PDB entry 8OH9 | electron microscopy, 3.20 A resolution | chains C and F of the 12 polymer chains in the assembly

== Chain C (and F) ==
Molecule: Formate dehydrogenase-O, major subunit
Organism: Sporomusa ovata DSM 2662
Notes: chain F of this document is another copy of the same molecule, construct and numbering; everything in this record applies to it too
UniProtKB: A0A0U1KYI6 (A0A0U1KYI6_9FIRM); residues 1-1172 here = UniProt positions 1-1172
Sequence (1172 residues; numbered 1 to 1172; the number before each row is that of its first residue):
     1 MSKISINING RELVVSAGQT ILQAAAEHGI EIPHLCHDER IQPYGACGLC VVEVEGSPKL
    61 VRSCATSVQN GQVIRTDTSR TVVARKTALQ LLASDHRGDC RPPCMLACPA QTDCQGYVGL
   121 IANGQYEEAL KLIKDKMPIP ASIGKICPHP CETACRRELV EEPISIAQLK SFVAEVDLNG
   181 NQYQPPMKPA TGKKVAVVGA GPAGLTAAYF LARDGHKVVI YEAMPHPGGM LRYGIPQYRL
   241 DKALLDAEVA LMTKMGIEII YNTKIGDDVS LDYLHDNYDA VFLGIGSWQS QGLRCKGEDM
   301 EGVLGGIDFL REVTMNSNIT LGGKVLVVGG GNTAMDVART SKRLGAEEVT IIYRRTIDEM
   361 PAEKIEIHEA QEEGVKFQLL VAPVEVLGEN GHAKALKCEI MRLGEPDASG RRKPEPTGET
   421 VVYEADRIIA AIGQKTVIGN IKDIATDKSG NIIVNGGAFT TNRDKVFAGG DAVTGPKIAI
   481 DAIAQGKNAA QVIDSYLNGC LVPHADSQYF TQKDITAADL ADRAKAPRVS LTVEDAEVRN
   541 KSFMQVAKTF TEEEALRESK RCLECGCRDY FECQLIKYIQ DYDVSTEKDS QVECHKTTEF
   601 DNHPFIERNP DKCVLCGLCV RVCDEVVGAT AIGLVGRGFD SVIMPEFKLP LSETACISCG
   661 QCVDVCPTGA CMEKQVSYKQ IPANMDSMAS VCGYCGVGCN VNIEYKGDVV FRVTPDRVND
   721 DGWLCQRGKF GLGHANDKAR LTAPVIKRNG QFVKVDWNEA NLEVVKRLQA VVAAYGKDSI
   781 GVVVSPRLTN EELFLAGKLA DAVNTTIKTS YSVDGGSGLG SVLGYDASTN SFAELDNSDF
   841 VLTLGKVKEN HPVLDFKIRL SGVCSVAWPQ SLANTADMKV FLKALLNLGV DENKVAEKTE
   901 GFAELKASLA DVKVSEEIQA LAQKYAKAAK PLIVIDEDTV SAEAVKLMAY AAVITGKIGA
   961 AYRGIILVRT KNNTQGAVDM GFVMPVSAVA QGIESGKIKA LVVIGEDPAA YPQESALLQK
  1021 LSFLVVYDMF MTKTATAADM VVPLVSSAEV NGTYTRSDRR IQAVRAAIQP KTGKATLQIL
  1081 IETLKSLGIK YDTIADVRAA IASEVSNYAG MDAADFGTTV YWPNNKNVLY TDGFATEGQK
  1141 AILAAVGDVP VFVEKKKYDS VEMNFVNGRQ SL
Ion coordination: 2Fe-2S cluster Fe: Cys36, Cys47, Cys50, Cys64; 4Fe-4S cluster Fe site 1: His96, Cys100, Cys567, Cys573; 4Fe-4S cluster Fe site 2: Cys104, Cys155, Cys562, Cys565; 4Fe-4S cluster Fe site 3: Cys108, Cys147, Cys151, Lys170; 4Fe-4S cluster Fe site 4: Cys613, Cys616, Cys619, Cys666; 4Fe-4S cluster Fe site 5: Cys623, Cys656, Cys659, Cys662; 4Fe-4S cluster Fe site 6: Cys692, Cys695, Cys699, Cys725
Small-molecule neighbours:
  - FAD (flavin-adenine dinucleotide): Ile146, Cys147, Pro148, Val198, Gly199, Ala200, Gly201, Pro202, Ala203, Tyr221, Glu222, Ala223, Met224, Gly228, Gly229, Met230, Leu231, Gly234, Ile235, Arg239, Thr263, Lys264, Ile265, Gly284, Ile285, Gly286, Ser287, Trp288, Leu310, Asn332, Thr333, Asp336, Gln434, Ile441, Gly470, Asp471, Lys477, Ile478, Ala479, Ala482
  - 2Fe-2S cluster (FES): His34, Leu35, Cys36, His37, Gly45, Ala46, Cys47, Gly48, Cys50, Arg62, Cys64
  - 4Fe-4S cluster (SF4), molecule 1: His96, Gly98, Asp99, Cys100, Phe510, Cys567, Tyr570, Cys573, Leu575, Ile576, Lys612, Thr668, Gly669
  - 4Fe-4S cluster (SF4), molecule 2: Pro102, Pro103, Cys104, Gln115, Ala154, Cys155, Arg156, Arg157, Ile164, Ile166, Cys562, Leu563, Glu564, Cys565
  - 4Fe-4S cluster (SF4), molecule 3: Cys108, Pro109, Thr112, Cys114, Tyr117, Met137, Ile143, Cys147, His149, Pro150, Cys151, Ile166, Ala167, Lys170, Ile480
  - 4Fe-4S cluster (SF4), molecule 4: Ile606, Cys623, Val627, Ala629, Ala631, Ile632, Leu651, Cys656, Ile657, Ser658, Cys659, Gly660, Gln661, Cys662
  - 4Fe-4S cluster (SF4), molecule 5: Arg608, Cys613, Val614, Leu615, Cys616, Gly617, Leu618, Cys619, Ile643, Cys666, Pro667, Thr668, Ala670, Cys671
  - 4Fe-4S cluster (SF4), molecule 6: Cys692, Tyr694, Cys695, Val697, Gly698, Cys699, Leu724, Cys725, Arg727, Gly728, His851, Pro852, Val853
From the paper describing this entry:
  - 4Fe-4S cluster coordination: Lys170
  - mutagenesis - R239A, R239K: decreased catalytic activity on NADPH
  - mutagenesis - R239K: decreased catalytic activity on NADP+
  - mutagenesis - R239A: abolished catalytic activity on NADP+
  - mutagenesis - K170A, K170C, K170R, R239A, R239K: decreased catalytic activity on MVox
  - mutagenesis - K170A, K170C: abolished catalytic activity (physiological activities)
  - mutagenesis - K170R: decreased catalytic activity (physiological activities)
  - mutagenesis - C114A: decreased catalytic activity

== How chain C and chain F interact ==
Pairs across the interface - 44 pairs, chain C then chain F:
  Gln237(C) - Leu762(F)
  Glu312(C) - Gln769(F)
  Val313(C) - Lys766(F)  hydrogen bond (backbone-side chain)
  Val313(C) - Gln769(F)
  Asn316(C) - Val765(F)
  Asn316(C) - Lys766(F)  hydrogen bond
  Asn316(C) - Gln769(F)
  Asn316(C) - Ser1086(F)  hydrogen bond (side chain-backbone)
  Ser317(C) - Gln769(F)  hydrogen bond (backbone-side chain)
  Asn318(C) - Val772(F)
  Asn318(C) - Ala802(F)
  Ile319(C) - Gln769(F)
  Ile319(C) - Ala773(F)
  Thr320(C) - Ala773(F)
  Leu321(C) - Ala773(F)  hydrogen bond (backbone-backbone)
  Gly322(C) - Ala773(F)
  Leu344(C) - Ala770(F)  hydrophobic
  Glu537(C) - Asn749(F)  hydrogen bond
  Val538(C) - Arg748(F)
  Lys541(C) - Arg767(F)
  Met544(C) - Arg748(F)
  Met544(C) - Glu759(F)
  Arg748(C) - Val538(F)
  Arg748(C) - Met544(F)
  Asn749(C) - Glu537(F)  hydrogen bond
  Glu759(C) - Met544(F)
  Leu762(C) - Gln237(F)
  Val765(C) - Asn316(F)
  Lys766(C) - Val313(F)  hydrogen bond (side chain-backbone)
  Lys766(C) - Asn316(F)  hydrogen bond
  Arg767(C) - Lys541(F)
  Gln769(C) - Glu312(F)
  Gln769(C) - Val313(F)
  Gln769(C) - Asn316(F)
  Gln769(C) - Ser317(F)  hydrogen bond (side chain-backbone)
  Gln769(C) - Ile319(F)
  Ala770(C) - Leu344(F)  hydrophobic
  Val772(C) - Asn318(F)
  Ala773(C) - Ile319(F)
  Ala773(C) - Thr320(F)
  Ala773(C) - Leu321(F)  hydrogen bond (backbone-backbone)
  Ala773(C) - Gly322(F)
  Ala802(C) - Asn318(F)
  Ser1086(C) - Asn316(F)  hydrogen bond (backbone-side chain)
Also at the interface, not in a pair above, chain C (35 interface residues in all): Thr314, Arg343, Gly345, Phe543, Ala774, Asn804, Leu1087
Also at the interface, not in a pair above, chain F (35 interface residues in all): Thr314, Arg343, Gly345, Phe543, Ala774, Asn804, Leu1087

== Overview ==
The chain C/chain F interface involves 35 residues from each chain, with 12 hydrogen bonds. Polar pairs
include Val313(C)-Lys766(F), Asn316(C)-Lys766(F) and Asn316(C)-Ser1086(F). The paper reports that K170A, K170C
and K170R of chain C, among others, reduce catalytic activity on MVox; 4Fe-4S cluster coordination by
Lys170(C); 6 substitutions were tested in all.
Chain C and chain F are both Formate dehydrogenase-O, major subunit (Sporomusa ovata DSM 2662); the structure,
Cryo-EM structure of the electron bifurcating transhydrogenase StnABC complex from Sporomusa Ovata (state 1),
was determined by electron microscopy together with 8OH5 from the same study.
